5YNN - chains A and B; structure by X-ray diffraction, 1.86 A resolution.

# Chain A
Protein: nsp16 protein
Source organism: Human betacoronavirus 2c EMC/2012
Reference sequence: K0BWD0 (K0BWD0_9BETC); residues 1-303 here correspond to UniProt positions 6776-7078 (UniProt number = residue number + 6775)
Sequence (303 residues; each row starts with the number of its first residue):
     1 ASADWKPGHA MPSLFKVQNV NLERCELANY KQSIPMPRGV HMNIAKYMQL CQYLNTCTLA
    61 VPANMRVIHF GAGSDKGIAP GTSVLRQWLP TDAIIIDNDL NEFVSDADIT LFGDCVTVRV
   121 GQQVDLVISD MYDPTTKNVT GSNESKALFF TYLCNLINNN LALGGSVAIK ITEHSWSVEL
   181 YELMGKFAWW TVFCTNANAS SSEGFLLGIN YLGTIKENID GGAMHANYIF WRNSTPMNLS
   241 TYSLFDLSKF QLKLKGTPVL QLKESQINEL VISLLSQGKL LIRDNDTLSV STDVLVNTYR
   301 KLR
Not modelled in the structure: 296-303
Residues lining bound ligands:
  - mrna cap analog N7-methyl gpppg (GTG; 7-methyl-guanosine-5'-triphosphate-5'-guanosine): C25, E26, L27, Y30, K46, Y132, P134, K137, V139, K170, T172, E173, H174, S175, S201, S202, E203
  - sinefungin (SFG): N43, Y47, G71, A72, G73, S74, A79, P80, G81, N98, D99, L100, N101, G113, D114, C115, D130, M131, Y132, F149

# Chain B
Protein: nsp10 protein
Source organism: Human betacoronavirus 2c EMC/2012
Reference sequence: K4LC41 (K4LC41_9BETC); residues 1-140 here correspond to UniProt positions 4238-4377 (UniProt number = residue number + 4237)
Sequence (140 residues; each row starts with the number of its first residue):
     1 AGSNTEFASN SSVLSLVNFT VDPQKAYLDF VNAGGAPLTN CVKMLTPKTG TGIAISVKPE
    61 STADQETYGG ASVCLYCRAH IEHPDVSGVC KYKGKFVQIP AQCVRDPVGF CLSNTPCNVC
   121 QYWIGYGCNC DSLRQAALPQ
Not modelled in the structure: 1-9, 131-140
Metal / ion sites: Zn2+ site 1: C74, C77, H83, C90; Zn2+ site 2: C117, C120, C128, C130

# Chain A / chain B interface
Contacting residue pairs (47; chain A residue first):
  P37(A) with L45(B)
  R38(A) with K43(B), hydrogen bond (backbone-side chain)
  V40(A) with K43(B); L45(B), hydrophobic
  H41(A) with N40(B), hydrogen bond; C41(B)
  I44(A) with V42(B), hydrophobic; K43(B)
  M48(A) with L45(B)
  K76(A) with N40(B)
  I78(A) with N40(B); V42(B), hydrophobic; R78(B)
  P80(A) with V42(B), hydrophobic
  S83(A) with V42(B); M44(B); F96(B)
  V84(A) with M44(B)
  R86(A) with K58(B); G94(B); F96(B)
  Q87(A) with M44(B); L45(B), hydrogen bond (side chain-backbone); K58(B); P59(B); F96(B)
  L89(A) with K58(B), hydrogen bond (backbone-side chain)
  P90(A) with K58(B)
  T91(A) with V57(B); K58(B)
  E102(A) with H80(B), salt bridge
  F103(A) with H80(B)
  V104(A) with C77(B); H80(B)
  S105(A) with A71(B); K93(B), hydrogen bond (backbone-side chain)
  D106(A) with G69(B); G70(B), hydrogen bond (side chain-backbone); A71(B), hydrogen bond (side chain-backbone); K93(B); G94(B), hydrogen bond (side chain-backbone); K95(B)
  A107(A) with K93(B)
  L244(A) with L45(B), hydrophobic
  L247(A) with L45(B); T46(B)
  Q251(A) with K58(B)
Interface residues without a listed pair, chain B (22 interface residues in all): P47, Y92

# Summary
25 residues of chain A face 22 of chain B across their interface; the contacts include 8 hydrogen bonds and 1
salt bridge. Polar contacts include E102(A)-H80(B), R38(A)-K43(B) and H41(A)-N40(B). Ligands of chain A:
sinefungin and mrna cap analog N7-methyl gpppg.
Chain A is nsp16 protein and chain B is nsp10 protein, both from Human betacoronavirus 2c EMC/2012; the
structure, Crystal structure of MERS-CoV nsp16/nsp10complex bound to sinefungin and m7GpppG, was determined by
X-ray diffraction.
